Entry 6OFH (electron microscopy, 3.70 A resolution); this record covers chains E and K of the 19 polymer chains in the assembly.

[Chain E (and K)]
Protein: Protein PrgI
Source organism: Salmonella typhimurium (strain SL1344)
Notes: chain K of this document is another copy of the same molecule, construct and numbering; everything in this record applies to it too
Reference sequence: A0A0H3NF82 (A0A0H3NF82_SALTS); residue numbers follow UniProt; this construct covers 1-80
Amino-acid sequence (80 residues; row label = number of the first residue in the row):
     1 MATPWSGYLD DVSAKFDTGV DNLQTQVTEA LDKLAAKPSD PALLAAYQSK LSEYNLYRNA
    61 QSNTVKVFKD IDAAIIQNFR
Disordered / not traced: 1-2
Reported in the primary citation:
  - mutagenesis - D10A, D11A, V20A, S49A, E53A, N55A, R58A, N63A, N78A: unchanged binding to SipD
  - mutagenesis - L31A, L56A: abolished binding to SipD
  - self-association interface (contacts with another copy of this molecule); pairs are residue here / residue on that copy: Leu56-Asp72, Leu56-Ile76 (citing earlier work)
  - mutagenesis - Q77M, R80E: decreased signaling in response to SipB
  - mutagenesis - K66E, D70K: decreased localization to needle filaments
  - mutagenesis - K66E, D70K: abolished growth in response to invasion of cultured epithelial cells
  - mutagenesis - V65A: abolished stability
  - mutagenesis - R80K: increased signaling

[How chain E and chain K interact]
Pairs across the interface (23; chain E residue first):
  Trp5(E) - Leu23(K)  hydrophobic
  Trp5(E) - Gln26(K)  hydrogen bond (backbone-side chain)
  Trp5(E) - Lys50(K)
  Leu9(E) - Ser49(K)  hydrogen bond (backbone-side chain)
  Leu9(E) - Ser52(K)
  Asp10(E) - Ser49(K)  hydrogen bond
  Asp10(E) - Lys50(K)  salt bridge
  Arg58(E) - Pro41(K)
  Ser62(E) - Gln48(K)  hydrogen bond
  Lys66(E) - Gln48(K)
  Lys69(E) - Ser52(K)
  Lys69(E) - Asn55(K)
  Asp72(E) - Leu56(K)
  Ala73(E) - Leu56(K)
  Ile76(E) - Leu56(K)  hydrophobic
  Ile76(E) - Asn59(K)
  Ile76(E) - Ala60(K)
  Ile76(E) - Asn63(K)  hydrogen bond (backbone-side chain)
  Phe79(E) - Ala60(K)  hydrophobic
  Phe79(E) - Asn63(K)
  Phe79(E) - Thr64(K)
  Phe79(E) - Val67(K)
  Arg80(E) - Asn63(K)  hydrogen bond
Interface residues without a listed pair, chain E (19 interface residues in all): Ser6, Tyr8, Ser13, Tyr54, Gln61, Val65, Gln77
Interface residues without a listed pair, chain K (20 interface residues in all): Val20, Asp21, Asn22, Ala42, Ala45, Glu53

[In short]
Chain E and chain K form an interface of 19 and 20 residues respectively; the contacts include 6 hydrogen
bonds and 1 salt bridge. Polar pairs include Asp10(E)-Lys50(K), Trp5(E)-Gln26(K) and Leu9(E)-Ser49(K). The
paper reports that L31A and L56A of chain E abolish binding to SipD; a self-association interface involving
Leu56(E); 17 substitutions were tested in all.
Both chains are Protein PrgI (Salmonella typhimurium (strain SL1344)). Entry 6OFH (Structure of Salmonella
type III secretion system needle filament) was determined by electron microscopy, deposited together with
6OFE, 6OFF and 6OFG.
